PDB entry 6AJ5 | X-ray diffraction, 3.50 A resolution | chain A

Chain A:
Protein: Dihydroorotate dehydrogenase (quinone), mitochondrial
From: Eimeria tenella
Notes: EC 1.3.5.2
Reference sequence: U6KL66 (U6KL66_EIMTE); residues 1-414 here = UniProt positions 1-414
Chain sequence (436 residues; row label = number of the first residue in the row; numbers below 1 keep their minus sign (Met-21 is residue -21)):
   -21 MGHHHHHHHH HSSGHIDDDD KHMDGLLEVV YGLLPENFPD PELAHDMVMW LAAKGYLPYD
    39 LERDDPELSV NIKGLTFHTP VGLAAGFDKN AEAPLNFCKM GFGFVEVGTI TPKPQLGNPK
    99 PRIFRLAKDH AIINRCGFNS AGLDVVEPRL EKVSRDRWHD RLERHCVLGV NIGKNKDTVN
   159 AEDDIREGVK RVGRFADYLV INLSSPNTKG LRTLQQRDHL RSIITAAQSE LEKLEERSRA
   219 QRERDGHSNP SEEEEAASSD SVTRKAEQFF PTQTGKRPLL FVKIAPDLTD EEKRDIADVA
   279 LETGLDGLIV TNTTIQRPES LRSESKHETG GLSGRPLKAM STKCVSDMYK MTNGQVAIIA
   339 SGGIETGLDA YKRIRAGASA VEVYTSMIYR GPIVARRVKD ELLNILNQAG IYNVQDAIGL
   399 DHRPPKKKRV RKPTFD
Unresolved in the structure: -21 to 17, 218-243, 403-414
Disulfides: Cys76-Cys144
Sequence notes: initiating methionine (-21); expression tag (-20 to 0)
Ligand contacts:
  - FMN (flavin mononucleotide): Ala62, Ala63, Gly64, Lys67, Gly86, Thr87, Ile101, Ile110, Asn112, Phe116, Asn149, Asn180, Lys261, Thr289, Asn290, Thr291, Ser311, Gly312, Leu315, Ser339, Gly340, Gly341, Ile342, Glu360, Val361, Tyr362, Thr363, Ser364
  - orotic acid (ORO): Asn112, Arg113, Cys114, Gly115, Phe116, Asn180, Ser183, Pro184, Asn185, Thr186, Asn290, Thr291, Gly309

Overview:
Bound to chain A: flavin mononucleotide and orotic acid.
Chain A is Dihydroorotate dehydrogenase (quinone), mitochondrial (Eimeria tenella); the structure, Crystal
structure of ligand-free type DHODH from Eimeria tenella, was determined by X-ray diffraction (same
publication as 6IDJ and 6AJE).
